6XB2 - chain A; structure by X-ray diffraction, 2.10 A resolution.

Chain A:
Protein: 3C-like proteinase
Source organism: Severe acute respiratory syndrome coronavirus 2
Notes: EC 3.4.22.69
Reference sequence: P0DTD1 (R1AB_SARS2); residues 1-306 here correspond to UniProt positions 3264-3569 (UniProt number = residue number + 3263)
Sequence (306 residues; numbered 1 to 306; the number before each row is that of its first residue):
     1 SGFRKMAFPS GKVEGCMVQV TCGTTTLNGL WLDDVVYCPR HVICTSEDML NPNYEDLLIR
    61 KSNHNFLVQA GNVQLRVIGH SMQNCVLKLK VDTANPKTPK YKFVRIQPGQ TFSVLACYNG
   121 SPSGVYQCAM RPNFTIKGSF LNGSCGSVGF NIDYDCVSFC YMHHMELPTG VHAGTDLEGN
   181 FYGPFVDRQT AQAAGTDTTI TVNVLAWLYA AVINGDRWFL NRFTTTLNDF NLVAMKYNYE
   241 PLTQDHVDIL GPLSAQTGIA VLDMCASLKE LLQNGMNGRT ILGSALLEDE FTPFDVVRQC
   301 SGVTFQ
UniProt features mapped onto this chain:
  - active site: His41 (For 3CL-PRO activity), Cys145 (Nucleophile)
  - site: Gln306 (Cleavage)
  - cross-link (Glycyl lysine isopeptide (Lys-Gly)): Lys5 (interchain with G-Cter in ubiquitin), Lys90 (interchain with G-Cter in ubiquitin)
Glycans and other covalent adducts: 1-ethyl-pyrrolidine-2,5-dione (NEN) linked to Cys145, Cys156
Ligand contacts: 1-ethyl-pyrrolidine-2,5-dione (NEN): Thr25, Thr26, His41, Asn142, Gly143, Ser144, His164
What the authors report for this chain:
  - binding site for 1-ethyl-pyrrolidine-2,5-dione: Cys145, Cys156
  - catalytic residues: His41 (citing earlier work)

In short:
1-ethyl-pyrrolidine-2,5-dione is covalently linked to Cys145 and Cys156. From UniProt: active-site residues
His41 and Cys145. From the paper: the catalytic residue His41; a binding site for
1-ethyl-pyrrolidine-2,5-dione at Cys145 and Cys156.
Chain A is 3C-like proteinase (Severe acute respiratory syndrome coronavirus 2); the structure, Room
temperature X-ray crystallography reveals catalytic cysteine in the SARS-CoV-2 3CL Mpro is highly reactive:
Insights ..., was determined by X-ray diffraction, deposited together with 6XHU, 6XB0 and 6XB1.
